PDB entry 2NNI | X-ray diffraction, 2.80 A resolution | chain A

== Chain A ==
Protein: Cytochrome P450 2C8
From: Homo sapiens
Notes: EC 1.14.14.1
UniProt: P10632 (CP2C8_HUMAN); numbering as in UniProt (aligned over 28-490)
Amino-acid sequence (476 residues; numbered 19 to 494; the number before each row is that of its first residue):
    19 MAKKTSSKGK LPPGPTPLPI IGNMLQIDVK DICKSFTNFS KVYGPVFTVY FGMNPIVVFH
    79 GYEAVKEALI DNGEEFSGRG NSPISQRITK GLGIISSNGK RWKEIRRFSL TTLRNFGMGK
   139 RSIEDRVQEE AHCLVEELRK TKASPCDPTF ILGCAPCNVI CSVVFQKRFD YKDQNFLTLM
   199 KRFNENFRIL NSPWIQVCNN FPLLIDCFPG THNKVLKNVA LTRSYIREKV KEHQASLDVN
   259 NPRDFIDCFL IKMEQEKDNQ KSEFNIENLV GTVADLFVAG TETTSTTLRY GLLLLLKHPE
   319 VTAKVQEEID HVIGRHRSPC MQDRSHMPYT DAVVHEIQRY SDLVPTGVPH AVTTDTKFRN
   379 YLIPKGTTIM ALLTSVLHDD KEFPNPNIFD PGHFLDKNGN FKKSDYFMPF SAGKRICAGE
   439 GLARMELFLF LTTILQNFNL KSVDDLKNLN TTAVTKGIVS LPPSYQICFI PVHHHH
Disordered / not traced: 19-27, 491-494
Sequence notes: expression tag (19-27, 491-494)
UniProt features mapped onto this chain:
  - binding site (substrate): S100, N204, R241
  - binding site (heme): C435
  - modified residue: S100 (Phosphoserine)
  - natural variant: R139 (R139K: In allele CYP2C8*3), G171 (G171S: In allele CYP2C8*6), R186 (R186G: In allele CYP2C8*8), I223 (I223M: In allele CYP2C8*13), A238 (A238P: In allele CYP2C8*14), K247 (K247R: In allele CYP2C8*9), I264 (I264M: In allele CYP2C8*4), I269 (I269F: In allele CYP2C8*2), K383 (K383N: In allele CYP2C8*10), K399 (K399R: In allele CYP2C8*3), V461 (deletion: In allele CYP2C8*12)
Ion coordination: heme Fe near C435 (its only coordinating residue here)
Ligand contacts:
  - heme (HEM): R97, I112, I113, W120, R124, L131, I178, L294, A297, G298, T301, T302, T305, Q356, L361, V362, V366, H368, L391, P427, F428, S429, R433, I434, C435, A436, G437, L440, A441, E444
  - montelukast (MTK): S100, I102, S103, I106, T107, I113, S114, R200, F201, N204, L208, I213, N217, N236, V237, T240, A292, D293, V296, A297, E300, T301, V366, V477
What the authors report for this chain:
  - binding site for montelukast: S100, S103, N217, V296

== In short ==
Ligands of chain A: heme and montelukast. Curated annotation (UniProt) lists 3 substrate-binding residues and
heme-binding residue C435. From the paper: a binding site for montelukast at S100, S103 and N217 among others.
Chain A is Cytochrome P450 2C8 (Homo sapiens); the structure, CYP2C8dH complexed with montelukast, was
determined by X-ray diffraction, deposited together with 2VN0, 2NNH and 2NNJ.
